Entry 1R0W (X-ray diffraction, 2.20 A resolution); this record covers chain A.

Chain A:
Protein: Cystic fibrosis transmembrane conductance regulator
Source organism: Mus musculus
Notes: fragment: NBD1 domain (residues 389-673)
UniProtKB: P26361 (CFTR_MOUSE); residue numbers follow UniProt; this construct covers 389-673
Sequence (286 residues; each row starts with the number of its first residue):
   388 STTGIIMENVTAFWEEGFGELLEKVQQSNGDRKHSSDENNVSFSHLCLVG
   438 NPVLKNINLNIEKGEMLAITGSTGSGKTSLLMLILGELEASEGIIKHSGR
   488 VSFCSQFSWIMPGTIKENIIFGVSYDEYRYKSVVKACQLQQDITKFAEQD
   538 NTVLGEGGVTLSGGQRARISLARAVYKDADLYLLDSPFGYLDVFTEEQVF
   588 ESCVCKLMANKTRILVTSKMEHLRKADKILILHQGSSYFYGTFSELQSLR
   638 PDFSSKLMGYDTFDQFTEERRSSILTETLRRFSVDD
Not modelled in the structure: 388-389, 414-428, 671-673
Sequence notes: cloning artifact (388)
Curated features (UniProtKB/Swiss-Prot):
  - binding site (ATP): Trp401, Gly458 to Thr465, Gln493
  - modified residue (Phosphoserine): Ser549, Ser660, Ser670
  - lipidation: Cys524 (S-palmitoyl cysteine)
From the paper describing this entry:
  - disease-associated variants - F508DEL: decreased localization (citing earlier work)
  - disease-associated variants - A455E, G480C, I506T, I507DEL, S549N, S549R, G551D, A559T, R560T, Y569D, D648V (citing earlier work)

In short:
UniProt lists 10 ATP-binding residues. The paper reports that F508DEL reduces localization.
Chain A is Cystic fibrosis transmembrane conductance regulator (Mus musculus); the structure, Cystic fibrosis
transmembrane conductance regulator (CFTR) nucleotide-binding domain one (NBD1) apo, was determined by X-ray
diffraction, deposited together with 1Q3H, 1R0X, 1R0Y, 1R0Z and 1R10.
